Entry 7N15 (electron microscopy, 2.90 A resolution); this record covers chains A and B of the 4 polymer chains in the assembly.

== Chain A (and B) ==
Name: Cyclic nucleotide-gated cation channel
Source organism: Caenorhabditis elegans
Notes: chain B of this document is another copy of the same molecule, construct and numbering; everything in this record applies to it too
UniProt: Q03611 (CNG_CAEEL); numbering as in UniProt (aligned over 1-733)
Chain sequence (738 residues; each row starts with the number of its first residue; numbers below 1 keep their minus sign (Gly-4 is residue -4)):
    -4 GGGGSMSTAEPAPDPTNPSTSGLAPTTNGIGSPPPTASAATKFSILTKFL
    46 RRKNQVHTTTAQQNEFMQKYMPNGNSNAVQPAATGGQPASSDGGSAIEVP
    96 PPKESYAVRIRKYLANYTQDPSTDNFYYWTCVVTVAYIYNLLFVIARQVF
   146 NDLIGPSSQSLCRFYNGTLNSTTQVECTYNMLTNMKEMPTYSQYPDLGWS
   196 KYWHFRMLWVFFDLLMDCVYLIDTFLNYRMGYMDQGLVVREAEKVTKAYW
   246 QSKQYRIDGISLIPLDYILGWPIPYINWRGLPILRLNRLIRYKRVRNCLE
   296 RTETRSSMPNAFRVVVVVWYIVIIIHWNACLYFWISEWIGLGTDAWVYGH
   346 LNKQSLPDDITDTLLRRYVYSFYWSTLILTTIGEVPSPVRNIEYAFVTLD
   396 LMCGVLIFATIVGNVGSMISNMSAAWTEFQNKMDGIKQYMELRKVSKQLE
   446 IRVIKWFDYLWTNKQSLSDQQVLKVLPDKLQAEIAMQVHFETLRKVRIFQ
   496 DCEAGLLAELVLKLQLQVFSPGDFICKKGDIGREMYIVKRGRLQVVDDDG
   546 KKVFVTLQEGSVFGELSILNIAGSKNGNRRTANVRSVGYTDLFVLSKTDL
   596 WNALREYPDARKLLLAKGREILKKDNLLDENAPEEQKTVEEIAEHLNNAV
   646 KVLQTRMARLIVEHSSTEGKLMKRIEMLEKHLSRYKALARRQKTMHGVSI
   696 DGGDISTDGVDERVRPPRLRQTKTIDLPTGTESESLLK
Disordered / not traced: -4 to 100, 621-733
Sequence notes: expression tag (-4 to 0); engineered mutation Trp421 (Arg in Q03611)
Disulfide bonds: Cys157-Cys172
Ligand contacts:
  - palmitoyl-linoleoyl phosphatidylcholine (CPL; 1-palmitoyl-2-linoleoyl-sn-glycero-3-phosphocholine), molecule 1: Tyr132, Ile133, Leu136, Tyr287, Val290, Arg291, Leu294, Val311, Trp314, Tyr315, Ile318
  - palmitoyl-linoleoyl phosphatidylcholine (CPL), molecule 2: Tyr134, Phe138, Asp147, Leu148, Pro151, Glu171, Cys172, Tyr174, Tyr197, Phe200, Leu203, Trp204, Phe207, Leu359
  - palmitoyl-linoleoyl phosphatidylcholine (CPL), molecule 3: Leu137, Phe138, Ala141, Leu148, Tyr174, Val317, His321, Thr356, Thr358, Leu359, Leu360, Tyr363, Phe367
  - palmitoyl-linoleoyl phosphatidylcholine (CPL), molecule 4: Tyr315, Ile318, Ile319, Trp322, Asn323, Leu326
  - palmitoyl-linoleoyl phosphatidylcholine (CPL), molecule 5: Trp329, Ile330, Trp333, Ile387, Ala390, Phe391, Leu394
  - cyclic guanosine monophosphate (PCG): Cys521, Val540, Val550, Phe558, Gly559, Glu560, Leu561, Ser562, Arg574, Arg575, Thr576, Ala577, Val579, Ile616, Asp620
  - 1,2-dilauroyl-sn-glycero-3-phosphate (PX2): Trp333, Ile334, Arg385, Asn386, Ile387, Ala390
UniProt features mapped onto this chain:
  - region: Thr376 to Glu379 (Selectivity filter)
  - binding site (Na(+)): Glu379
  - binding site (3',5'-cyclic GMP): Gly559, Ser562, Arg575, Thr576, Lys619, Asp620
  - binding site (3',5'-cyclic AMP): Glu560, Arg575
  - site (Central gate): Phe403, Val407
  - mutagenesis: Gln82 to Lys733 (In p678; defects in the avoidance of P.aeruginosa and of nitric oxide. In nu629 ...), Phe403 (F403A: Impairs activation by cGMP, likely by disrupting the central gate; F403V: Impairs activation by cGMP, likely by disrupting the central gate; when associated with A-407), Val407 (V407A: Impairs activation by cGMP, likely by disrupting the central gate. Impairs activation by cGMP, likely by disrupting the central gate; when associated with V-403), Met417 (M417MG: Fails to produce currents in the presence of 100 uM intracellular cGMP; M417MGG: Fails to produce currents in the presence of 100 uM intracellular cGMP ...), Gln425 (Q425A: Fails to produce currents in the presence of 100 uM intracellular cGMP; when associated with A-421; A-429; A-432 and A-453), Asp429 (D429A: Fails to produce currents in the presence of 100 uM intracellular cGMP; when associated with A-421; A-425; A-432 and A-453), Lys432 (K432A: Fails to produce currents in the presence of 100 uM intracellular cGMP; when associated with A-421; A-425; A-429 and A-453), Asp453 (D453A: Fails to produce currents in the presence of 100 uM intracellular cGMP; when associated with A-421; A-425; A-429 and A-432), Gln510 to Lys733 (In ky791; reduces expression of the G protein-coupled receptor (GPCR) srsx-3 in the AWC neuron)

== Interface between chain A and chain B ==
Contacting residue pairs (96; chain A residue first):
  Ile316(A) - Met397(B)  hydrophobic
  Ile316(A) - Leu401(B)  hydrophobic
  Gln349(A) - Ser382(B)  hydrogen bond
  Gln349(A) - Tyr389(B)  hydrogen bond (backbone-side chain)
  Ile355(A) - Val384(B)
  Leu360(A) - Asn386(B)
  Arg361(A) - Val384(B)  hydrogen bond (side chain-backbone)
  Arg361(A) - Asn386(B)  hydrogen bond
  Arg361(A) - Tyr389(B)  hydrogen bond
  Val364(A) - Asn386(B)
  Val364(A) - Tyr389(B)  hydrophobic
  Tyr365(A) - Tyr389(B)
  Phe367(A) - Thr393(B)
  Tyr368(A) - Pro383(B)
  Tyr368(A) - Tyr389(B)  hydrophobic
  Tyr368(A) - Val392(B)  hydrophobic
  Tyr368(A) - Thr393(B)
  Thr371(A) - Thr393(B)
  Thr371(A) - Met397(B)
  Leu372(A) - Leu396(B)  hydrophobic
  Thr375(A) - Met397(B)
  Ile377(A) - Thr376(B)
  Ile377(A) - Ile377(B)
  Ile377(A) - Leu396(B)  hydrophobic
  Glu379(A) - Ile377(B)
  Glu379(A) - Gly378(B)
  Glu379(A) - Glu379(B)
  Phe403(A) - Met397(B)  hydrophobic
  Val407(A) - Val400(B)  hydrophobic
  Val407(A) - Ala404(B)  hydrophobic
  Val410(A) - Leu401(B)  hydrophobic
  Ile414(A) - Thr405(B)
  Trp421(A) - Glu295(B)
  Trp421(A) - Glu298(B)
  Gln425(A) - Glu298(B)
  Gln425(A) - Thr299(B)  hydrogen bond
  Gln425(A) - Arg308(B)  hydrogen bond
  Lys427(A) - Val470(B)
  Met428(A) - Thr299(B)
  Asp429(A) - Pro304(B)
  Asp429(A) - Arg308(B)  salt bridge
  Gly430(A) - Gln466(B)
  Ile431(A) - Gln466(B)
  Ile431(A) - Val467(B)
  Lys432(A) - Glu298(B)  hydrogen bond (side chain-backbone)
  Lys432(A) - Thr299(B)  hydrogen bond (side chain-backbone)
  Lys432(A) - Ser301(B)  hydrogen bond (side chain-backbone)
  Lys432(A) - Pro304(B)
  Tyr434(A) - Ser463(B)
  Tyr434(A) - Asp464(B)  hydrogen bond
  Tyr434(A) - Gln466(B)
  Tyr434(A) - Val467(B)  hydrophobic
  Tyr434(A) - Ile479(B)  hydrophobic
  Met435(A) - Ile479(B)  hydrophobic
  Arg438(A) - Lys459(B)  hydrogen bond (side chain-backbone)
  Arg438(A) - Gln460(B)
  Arg438(A) - Ser463(B)
  Arg438(A) - Val483(B)
  Val440(A) - Gln482(B)
  Val440(A) - Val483(B)  hydrophobic
  Ser441(A) - Gln482(B)
  Leu444(A) - Leu475(B)  hydrophobic
  Leu444(A) - Glu478(B)
  Leu444(A) - Ile479(B)  hydrophobic
  Leu444(A) - Gln482(B)
  Arg447(A) - Leu475(B)
  Arg447(A) - Glu478(B)  salt bridge
  Val448(A) - Leu475(B)  hydrophobic
  Trp451(A) - Val470(B)
  Trp451(A) - Leu471(B)  hydrophobic
  Trp451(A) - Pro472(B)  hydrophobic
  Phe452(A) - Val470(B)  hydrophobic
  Asp453(A) - Arg296(B)
  Asp453(A) - Thr299(B)
  Tyr454(A) - Met228(B)  hydrophobic
  Trp456(A) - Glu295(B)  hydrogen bond
  Val513(A) - Pro472(B)
  Phe514(A) - Lys474(B)
  Phe519(A) - Lys474(B)
  Gly524(A) - Tyr602(B)
  Asp525(A) - Lys474(B)  salt bridge
  Ile526(A) - Glu504(B)
  Ile526(A) - Glu601(B)
  Ile526(A) - Tyr602(B)
  Arg528(A) - Glu504(B)  salt bridge
  Gly536(A) - Gln230(B)  hydrogen bond (backbone-side chain)
  Arg537(A) - Gln230(B)
  Glu554(A) - Gln230(B)
  Asn573(A) - Glu601(B)
  Arg574(A) - Glu601(B)  hydrogen bond (side chain-backbone)
  Arg574(A) - Tyr602(B)
  Val582(A) - Leu232(B)  hydrophobic
  Gly583(A) - Gly231(B)
  Gly583(A) - Leu232(B)
  Tyr584(A) - Gln230(B)
  Tyr584(A) - Gly231(B)  hydrogen bond (backbone-backbone)
Other interface residues (no listed pair), chain A (65 interface residues in all): Val313, Ile320, Ser350, Pro352, Asp353, Gly411, Leu437, Ile449, Ile520, Lys522, Arg535
Other interface residues (no listed pair), chain B (54 interface residues in all): Arg300, Asn305, Arg385, Ser461, Gly500, Ala503, Asn597, Pro603

== Overview ==
65 residues of chain A face 54 of chain B across their interface; the contacts include 16 hydrogen bonds and 4
salt bridges. Among the polar pairs are Asp429(A)-Arg308(B), Arg447(A)-Glu478(B) and Asp525(A)-Lys474(B).
Chain A binds cyclic guanosine monophosphate, 5 copies of palmitoyl-linoleoyl phosphatidylcholine and
1,2-dilauroyl-sn-glycero-3-phosphate.
Chain A and chain B are both Cyclic nucleotide-gated cation channel (Caenorhabditis elegans); the structure,
Structure of TAX-4_R421W w/cGMP open state, was determined by electron microscopy together with 7N16 and 7N17
from the same study.
